9K0Z - chains k and h of the 58 polymer chains in the assembly; structure by electron microscopy, 4.70 A resolution (low resolution: residue-level contacts below are approximate; hydrogen-bond / salt-bridge calls are withheld).

Chain k:
Protein: Large ribosomal subunit protein uL4
From: Mycolicibacterium smegmatis MC2 155
Reference sequence: A0QSD2 (RL4_MYCS2); residues 2-210 here = UniProt positions 2-210
Chain sequence (209 residues; row label = number of the first residue in the row):
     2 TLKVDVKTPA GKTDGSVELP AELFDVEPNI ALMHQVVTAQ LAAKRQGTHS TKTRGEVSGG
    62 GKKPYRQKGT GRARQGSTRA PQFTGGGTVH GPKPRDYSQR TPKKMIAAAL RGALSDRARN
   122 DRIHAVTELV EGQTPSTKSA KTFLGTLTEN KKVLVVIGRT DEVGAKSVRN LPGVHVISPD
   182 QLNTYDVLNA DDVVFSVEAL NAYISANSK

Chain h:
Molecule: 23S ribosomal RNA
From: Mycolicibacterium smegmatis MC2 155
Sequence (3127 nucleotides; row label = number of the first residue in the row; numbers below 1 keep their minus sign (U-2 is residue -2)):
    -2 UUGUAAGUGU UUAAGGGCGC AUGGUGGAUG CCUUGGCACU GGGAGCCGAU GAAGGACGUA
    58 GGAGGCUGCG AUAAGCCUCG GGGAGCUGUC AACCGAGCGU UGAUCCGAGG AUGUCCGAAU
   118 GGGGAAACCC GGCACGAGUG AUGUCGUGUC ACCAGGCGCU GAAUAUAUAG GCGUCUGGGG
   178 GGAACGCGGG GAAGUGAAAC AUCUCAGUAC CCGUAGGAAG AGAAAACAAA AUGUGAUUCC
   238 GUGAGUAGUG GCGAGCGAAA GCGGAGGAUG GCUAAACCGU AUGCAUGUGA UACCGGGUAG
   298 GGGUUGUGUG UGCGGGGUUG UGGGACCUAU CUUUCCGGCU CUACCUGGCU GGAGGGCAGU
   358 GAGAAAAUGU UGUGGUUAGC GGAAAUGGCU UGGGAUGGCC UGCCGUAGAC GGUGAGAGCC
   418 CGGUACGUGA AAACCCGACG UCUGUCUUGA UGGUGUUCCC GAGUAGCAGC GGGCCCGUGG
   478 AAUCUGCUGU GAAUCUGCCG GGACCACCCG GUAAGCCUGA AUACUUCCCA GUGACCGAUA
   538 GCGGAUUAGU ACCGUGAGGG AAUGGUGAAA AGUACCCCGG GAGGGGAGUG AAAGAGUACC
   598 UGAAACCGUG CGCUUACAAU CCGUCAGAGC CCUCGACGUG UCGUGGGGUG AUGGCGUGCC
   658 UUUUGAAGAA UGAGCCUGCG AGUCAGGGAC AUGUCGCGAG GUUAACCCGG GUGGGGUAGC
   718 CGCAGCGAAA GCGAGUCUGA AUAGGGCGUA UCCACACAAG AGUGUGUGGU GUAGUGGUGU
   778 GUUCUGGACC CGAAGCGGAG UGAUCUACCC AUGGCCAGGG UGAAGCGCGG GUAAGACCGC
   838 GUGGAGGCCC GAACCCACUU AGGUUGAAGA CUGAGGGGAU GAGCUGUGGG UAGGGGUGAA
   898 AGGCCAAUCA AACUCCGUGA UAGCUGGUUC UCCCCGAAAU GCAUUUAGGU GCAGCGUCGC
   958 AUGUUUCUUG CCGGAGGUAG AGCUACUGGA UGGCCGAUGG GCCCCACAGG GUUACUGACG
  1018 UCAGCCAAAC UCCGAAUGCC GGUAAGUCCA AGAGUGCGGC AGUGAGACGG CGGGGGAUAA
  1078 GCUCCGUGCG UCGAGAGGGA AACAGCCCAG AUCGCCGGCU AAGGCCCCUA AGCGUGUGCU
  1138 AAGUGGAAAA GGAUGUGCAG UCGCGAAGAC AACCAGGAGG UUGGCUUAGA AGCAGCCACC
  1198 CUUGAAAGAG UGCGUAAUAG CUCACUGGUC AAGUGAUUGU GCGCCGAUAA UGUAGCGGGG
  1258 CUCAAGCACA CCGCCGAAGC CGCGGCAGCC AACGUGUUGG CUGGGUAGGG GAGCGUCCUG
  1318 CAUCCGGUGA AGCCGCCGAG UGAUCGAGUG GUGGAGGGUG UGGGAGUGAG AAUGCAGGCA
  1378 UGAGUAGCGA UUAGGCAAGU GAGAACCUUG CCCGCCGAAA GACCAAGGGU UCCUGGGCCA
  1438 GGCCAGUCCG CCCAGGGUGA GUCGGGACCU AAGGCGAGGC CGACAGGCGU AGUCGAUGGA
  1498 CAACGGGUUG AUAUUCCCGU ACCCGUGUAU GUGCGUCCAU GAUGAAUCAG CGGUACUAAC
  1558 CAUCCAAAAC CACCGUGACC GCACCUUUCG GGGUGUGGCG UUGGUGGGGC UGCAUGGGAC
  1618 CUUCGUUGGU AGUAGUCAAG CGAUGGGGUG ACGCAGGAAG GUAGCCGUAC CGGUCAGUGG
  1678 UAAUACCGGG GUAAGCCUGU AGGGAGUCAG AUAGGUAAAU CCGUCUGGCA UAUAUCCUGA
  1738 GAGGUGAUGC AUAGCCGAGU GAGGCGAAUU CGGUGAUCCU AUGCUGCCGA GAAAAGCCUC
  1798 UAGCGAGGAC AUACACGGCC CGUACCCCAA ACCAACACAG GUGGUCAGGU AGAGAAUACU
  1858 AAGGCGUACG AGUGAACUAU GGUUAAGGAA CUCGGCAAAA UGCCCCCGUA ACUUCGGGAG
  1918 AAGGGGGACC CACAUGGCGU GUAAGCCUUU ACGGCCCAAG CGUGAGUGGG UGGCACAAAC
  1978 CAGUGAGAAG CGACUGUUUA CUAAAAACAC AGGUCCGUGC GAAGUCGCAA GACGAUGUAU
  2038 ACGGACUGAC GCCUGCCCGG UGCUGGAAGG UUAAGAGGAC CCGUUAACUC CCUUUGGGGG
  2098 UGAAGCGGAG AAUUUAAGCC CCAGUAAACG GCGGUGGUAA CUAUAACCAU CCUAAGGUAG
  2158 CGAAAUUCCU UGUCGGGUAA GUUCCGACCU GCACGAAUGG CGUAACGACU UCUCAACUGU
  2218 CUCAACCAUA GACUCGGCGA AAUUGCACUA CGAGUAAAGA UGCUCGUUAC GCGCGGCAGG
  2278 ACGAAAAGAC CCCGGGACCU UCACUACAAC UUGGUAUUGG UGCUCGAUAC GGUUUGUGUA
  2338 GGAUAGGUGG GAGACUGUGA AGCUCACACG CCAGUGUGGG UGGAGUCGUU GUUGAAAUAC
  2398 CACUCUGAUC GUAUUGGGCC UCUAACCUCG GACCGUAUAU CCGGUUCAGG GACAGUGCCU
  2458 GGUGGGUAGU UUAACUGGGG CGGUUGCCUC CUAAAAUGUA ACGGAGGCGC CCAAAGGUUC
  2518 CCUCAACCUG GACGGCAAUC AGGUGUUGAG UGUAAGUGCA CAAGGGAGCU UGACUGCGAG
  2578 ACGGACAUGU CGAGCAGGGA CGAAAGUCGG GACUAGUGAU CCGGCACCUC UGAGUGGAAG
  2638 GGGUGUCGCU CAACGGAUAA AAGGUACCCC GGGGAUAACA GGCUGAUCUU CCCCAAGAGU
  2698 CCAUAUCGAC GGGAUGGUUU GGCACCUCGA UGUCGGCUCG UCGCAUCCUG GGGCUGGAGC
  2758 AGGUCCCAAG GGUUGGGCUG UUCGCCCAUU AAAGCGGCAC GCGAGCUGGG UUUAGAACGU
  2818 CGUGAGACAG UUCGGUCUCU AUCCGCCGCG CGCGUCAGAA GCUUGAGGAA ACCUGUCCCU
  2878 AGUACGAGAG GACCGGGACG GACGAACCUC UGGUAUACCA GUUGUCCCAC CAGGGGCACG
  2938 GCUGGAUAGC CACGUUCGGA CAGGAUAACC GCUGAAAGCA UCUAAGCGGG AAACCUCUUC
  2998 CAAGACCAGG CUUCUCACCC UCUAGGAGGG AUAAGGCCCC CCGCAGACCA CGGGAUUGAU
  3058 AGACCAGACC UGGAAGCCUA GUAAUAGGUG CAGGGAACUG GCACUAACCG GCCGAAAACU
  3118 UACAACA
Unresolved in the structure: -2 to 1, 1562-1609, 3121-3124
Bound ions: Mg2+ site 1: A1876 (shared with 1 residue of chain j); Mg2+ site 2: U2058, G2059, U2122
Residues lining bound ligands: phenylalanine (PHE): G2285, C2287, A2675, U2730, U2809

How chain k and chain h interact:
Contacting residue pairs (139):
  Asn30(k) - C692(h)
  Asn30(k) - G693(h)
  Leu33(k) - C692(h)
  His35(k) - G1359(h)
  His35(k) - G1360(h)
  Gln36(k) - G774(h)
  Gln41(k) - U709(h)
  Gln41(k) - G710(h)
  Leu42(k) - A531(h)
  Ala43(k) - A531(h)
  Ala44(k) - U709(h)
  Lys45(k) - U709(h)
  Arg46(k) - A531(h)
  Arg46(k) - C532(h)
  Arg46(k) - G1361(h)
  Gln47(k) - U529(h)
  Gln47(k) - G530(h)
  Gln47(k) - A531(h)
  Thr49(k) - A35(h)
  Thr49(k) - C36(h)
  Thr49(k) - G530(h)
  His50(k) - C532(h)
  Ser51(k) - C34(h)
  Ser51(k) - A35(h)
  Thr52(k) - G1363(h)
  Lys53(k) - C539(h)
  Lys53(k) - G540(h)
  Thr54(k) - G916(h)
  Arg55(k) - C788(h)
  Arg55(k) - G789(h)
  Arg55(k) - G916(h)
  Gly56(k) - G916(h)
  Val58(k) - G540(h)
  Ser59(k) - G540(h)
  Gly60(k) - G557(h)
  Gly61(k) - G557(h)
  Gly62(k) - C913(h)
  Lys63(k) - U911(h)
  Lys63(k) - C912(h)
  Lys64(k) - G789(h)
  Lys64(k) - A790(h)
  Lys64(k) - A791(h)
  Gln68(k) - G789(h)
  Gln68(k) - A790(h)
  Gln68(k) - C2667(h)
  Gln68(k) - G2668(h)
  Lys69(k) - A2284(h)
  Lys69(k) - G2285(h)
  Lys69(k) - C2667(h)
  Lys69(k) - G2668(h)
  Gly70(k) - A2283(h)
  Gly70(k) - A2284(h)
  Gly72(k) - U1370(h)
  Gly72(k) - A2283(h)
  Gly72(k) - A2284(h)
  Arg73(k) - U1370(h)
  Ala74(k) - U1370(h)
  Ala74(k) - G1371(h)
  Arg75(k) - G789(h)
  Arg75(k) - U922(h)
  Arg75(k) - A2284(h)
  Arg75(k) - G2668(h)
  Arg75(k) - G2669(h)
  Gln76(k) - G1371(h)
  Gly77(k) - G789(h)
  Gly77(k) - A790(h)
  Ser78(k) - G789(h)
  Arg80(k) - A558(h)
  Pro82(k) - C787(h)
  Pro82(k) - C788(h)
  Gln83(k) - C788(h)
  Gln83(k) - A1369(h)
  Gln83(k) - G1371(h)
  Gln83(k) - C1372(h)
  Phe84(k) - C1372(h)
  Thr85(k) - U536(h)
  Thr85(k) - G675(h)
  Thr85(k) - C1372(h)
  Thr85(k) - A1373(h)
  Gly86(k) - A537(h)
  Thr89(k) - G538(h)
  Thr89(k) - G1363(h)
  Val90(k) - A678(h)
  Val90(k) - C787(h)
  His91(k) - U680(h)
  His91(k) - C786(h)
  His91(k) - C787(h)
  His91(k) - G1363(h)
  Pro93(k) - G1363(h)
  Pro95(k) - A35(h)
  Arg96(k) - C681(h)
  Arg96(k) - A682(h)
  Arg96(k) - A1362(h)
  Gln100(k) - U775(h)
  Arg101(k) - G684(h)
  Arg101(k) - U700(h)
  Arg101(k) - A701(h)
  Arg101(k) - G774(h)
  Arg101(k) - U775(h)
  Thr102(k) - G774(h)
  Pro103(k) - U700(h)
  Pro103(k) - G773(h)
  Lys104(k) - U700(h)
  Lys104(k) - G712(h)
  Lys104(k) - G713(h)
  Lys105(k) - C694(h)
  Lys105(k) - G698(h)
  Lys105(k) - U699(h)
  Met106(k) - C692(h)
  Met106(k) - G693(h)
  Met106(k) - G773(h)
  Ile107(k) - G710(h)
  Ile107(k) - G711(h)
  Pro136(k) - U403(h)
  Ser137(k) - U403(h)
  Thr138(k) - G402(h)
  Thr138(k) - U403(h)
  Lys139(k) - C401(h)
  Lys139(k) - G402(h)
  Lys142(k) - G402(h)
  Lys153(k) - A1319(h)
  Arg160(k) - G706(h)
  Lys167(k) - U403(h)
  Arg170(k) - U403(h)
  Arg170(k) - A404(h)
  Arg170(k) - A422(h)
  Asn171(k) - G402(h)
  Asn171(k) - A404(h)
  Asn171(k) - G405(h)
  Leu172(k) - G402(h)
  Pro173(k) - G405(h)
  His176(k) - G708(h)
  Asp181(k) - G710(h)
  Asp181(k) - G711(h)
  Gln182(k) - G706(h)
  Gln182(k) - G710(h)
  Asn184(k) - G708(h)
  Tyr186(k) - G1317(h)
  Asp187(k) - G708(h)
Other interface residues (no listed pair), chain k (84 interface residues in all): Ala32, Thr39, Glu57, Thr71, Ala81, Gly92, Ala108, Ile178, Leu183, Asn190
Other interface residues (no listed pair), chain h (79 interface residues in all): A406, C423, G546, G677, G679, G784, C1318

Overview:
Chain k and chain h form an interface of 84 and 79 residues respectively. Bound to chain h: phenylalanine.
U2058(h), G2059(h) and U2122(h) coordinate Mg2+ site 2.
Chain k is Large ribosomal subunit protein uL4 and chain h is 23S ribosomal RNA, both from Mycolicibacterium
smegmatis MC2 155; the structure, EF-G2 bound 70S ribosome complex of M. smegmatis, was determined by electron
microscopy, deposited together with 9K10.
